Entry 3O0T (X-ray diffraction, 1.90 A resolution); this record covers chains A and B.

== Chain A (and B) ==
Protein: Serine/threonine-protein phosphatase PGAM5, mitochondrial
Organism: Homo sapiens
Notes: EC 3.1.3.16; chain B of this document is another copy of the same molecule, construct and numbering; everything in this record applies to it too
UniProtKB: Q96HS1 (PGAM5_HUMAN); numbering as in UniProt (aligned over 90-289)
Amino-acid sequence (202 residues; numbered -1 to 289; 89 numbers in that range are skipped by the numbering (no residue carries them; nothing is unmodelled there); the number before each row is that of its first residue; numbers below 1 keep their minus sign (Ser-1 is residue -1)):
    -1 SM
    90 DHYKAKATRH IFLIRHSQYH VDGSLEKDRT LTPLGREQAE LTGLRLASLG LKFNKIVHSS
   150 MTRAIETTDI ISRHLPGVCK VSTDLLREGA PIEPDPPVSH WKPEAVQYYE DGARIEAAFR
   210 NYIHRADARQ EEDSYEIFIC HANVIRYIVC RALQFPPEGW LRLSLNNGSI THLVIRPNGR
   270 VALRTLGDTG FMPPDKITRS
Unresolved in the structure: 183-191 (chain B: 180-191)
Construct notes: expression tag (-1 to 0)
UniProt features mapped onto this chain:
  - modified residue (N6-acetyllysine): Lys116, Lys144, Lys191
  - mutagenesis: His105 (H105A: Loss of phosphatase activity)
What the authors report for this chain:
  - catalytic residues: Glu177 (citing earlier work)
  - conformationally variable residues (loop rearrangement, side-chain flip): His105, Arg152, Leu175 to Ala179, His230
  - contacts within the chain: Tyr108-Arg152 (cation-pi contact)
  - catalytic residues: His105 (proposed by the authors, not directly observed)

== Chain A / chain B interface ==
Pairs across the interface (51; chain A residue first):
  Arg134(A) with Thr278(B), hydrogen bond (side chain-backbone); Gly279(B), hydrogen bond (side chain-backbone); Met281(B), hydrogen bond (side chain-backbone); Pro283(B); Ile286(B)
  Ser137(A) with Pro283(B)
  Leu138(A) with Pro283(B), hydrophobic
  Leu242(A) with Arg251(B), hydrogen bond (backbone-side chain)
  Gln243(A) with Arg251(B), hydrogen bond
  Phe244(A) with Phe244(B), hydrophobic
  Pro245(A) with Phe244(B); Pro245(B)
  Gly248(A) with Phe244(B)
  Arg251(A) with Leu242(B), hydrogen bond (side chain-backbone); Gln243(B); Val270(B); Ala271(B); Leu272(B), hydrogen bond (backbone-backbone)
  Leu252(A) with Leu272(B)
  Ser253(A) with Leu272(B), hydrogen bond (backbone-backbone); Arg273(B)
  Val270(A) with Arg251(B)
  Ala271(A) with Arg251(B)
  Leu272(A) with Arg251(B), hydrogen bond (backbone-backbone); Leu252(B); Ser253(B), hydrogen bond (backbone-backbone)
  Arg273(A) with Ser253(B), hydrogen bond; Asn255(B); Gly276(B); Arg288(B)
  Thr274(A) with Leu275(B), hydrogen bond (side chain-backbone); Gly276(B), hydrogen bond (side chain-backbone); Asp277(B)
  Leu275(A) with Thr274(B), hydrogen bond (backbone-side chain); Leu275(B), hydrogen bond (backbone-backbone)
  Gly276(A) with Arg273(B); Thr274(B), hydrogen bond (backbone-side chain)
  Asp277(A) with Asp277(B); Gly279(B)
  Thr278(A) with Arg134(B), hydrogen bond (backbone-side chain)
  Gly279(A) with Arg134(B), hydrogen bond (backbone-side chain); Asp277(B); Gly279(B); Phe280(B), hydrogen bond (backbone-backbone)
  Phe280(A) with Gly279(B), hydrogen bond (backbone-backbone); Phe280(B)
  Met281(A) with Arg134(B), hydrogen bond (backbone-side chain)
  Pro283(A) with Arg134(B); Ser137(B)
  Ile286(A) with Arg134(B)
  Arg288(A) with Arg273(B)
Other interface residues (no listed pair), chain A (28 interface residues in all): Ser-1, Pro282
Other interface residues (no listed pair), chain B (28 interface residues in all): Ser-1, Leu138, Pro282

== Summary ==
The chain A/chain B interface involves 28 residues from each chain, with 21 hydrogen bonds. Among the polar
pairs are Arg134(A)-Thr278(B), Arg134(A)-Gly279(B) and Arg134(A)-Met281(B). Curated annotation (UniProt) lists
one mutagenesis site on chain A. From the paper: catalytic residues Glu177(A) and His105(A); conformational
variability at His105(A), Arg152(A) and Leu175(A) among others.
Chain A and chain B are both Serine/threonine-protein phosphatase PGAM5, mitochondrial (Homo sapiens); the
structure, Crystal structure of human phosphoglycerate mutase family member 5 (PGAM5) in complex with
phosphate, was determined by X-ray diffraction, deposited together with 5MUF.
